Entry 4Z2Q (X-ray diffraction, 1.90 A resolution); this record covers chains A and B.

Chain A (and B):
Protein: Lectin
From: Athelia rolfsii
Notes: chain B of this document is another copy of the same molecule, construct and numbering; everything in this record applies to it too
Amino-acid sequence (141 residues; each row starts with the number of its first residue):
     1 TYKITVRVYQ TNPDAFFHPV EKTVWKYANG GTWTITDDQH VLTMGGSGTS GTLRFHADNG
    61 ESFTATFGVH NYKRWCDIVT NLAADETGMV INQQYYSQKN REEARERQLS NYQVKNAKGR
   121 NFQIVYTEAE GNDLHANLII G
Small-molecule neighbours: oligosaccharide (N-acetylglucosamine, 2-acetamido-2-deoxy-alpha-D-glucopyranose units): Asp77, Ile78, Val79, Thr80, Asn81, Tyr95, Asn100, Arg101, Ala104, Tyr112, Val114, Lys115
Reported in the primary citation:
  - binding site for N-acetylglucosamine: Asp77, Ile78, Thr80, Arg101, Tyr112

Interface between chain A and chain B:
Residue-residue contacts - 43 pairs, chain A then chain B:
  Pro19(A) - Trp33(B)
  Val20(A) - Thr32(B)
  Val20(A) - Trp33(B)  hydrogen bond (backbone-backbone)
  Glu21(A) - Lys22(B)
  Glu21(A) - Thr23(B)
  Glu21(A) - Val24(B)  hydrogen bond (side chain-backbone)
  Lys22(A) - Glu21(B)
  Lys22(A) - Lys22(B)  hydrogen bond (backbone-backbone)
  Thr23(A) - Glu21(B)
  Thr23(A) - Thr23(B)
  Thr23(A) - Met89(B)
  Val24(A) - Glu21(B)  hydrogen bond (backbone-side chain)
  Val24(A) - Arg54(B)
  Val24(A) - Thr87(B)  hydrogen bond (backbone-side chain)
  Val24(A) - Met89(B)
  Trp25(A) - Thr87(B)
  Trp25(A) - Met89(B)  hydrophobic
  Lys26(A) - Asp85(B)
  Lys26(A) - Val90(B)
  Asn29(A) - Ala84(B)
  Gly30(A) - Ala84(B)
  Gly30(A) - Thr87(B)
  Gly31(A) - Arg54(B)  hydrogen bond (backbone-side chain)
  Thr32(A) - Val20(B)
  Trp33(A) - Pro19(B)
  Trp33(A) - Val20(B)  hydrogen bond (backbone-backbone)
  Thr34(A) - His18(B)
  Arg54(A) - Val24(B)
  Arg54(A) - Gly31(B)  hydrogen bond (side chain-backbone)
  Ala84(A) - Asn29(B)
  Ala84(A) - Gly30(B)
  Asp85(A) - Lys26(B)
  Thr87(A) - Val24(B)  hydrogen bond (side chain-backbone)
  Thr87(A) - Trp25(B)
  Met89(A) - Val24(B)
  Met89(A) - Trp25(B)  hydrophobic
  Met89(A) - Met89(B)
  Met89(A) - Asn92(B)
  Met89(A) - Gln93(B)
  Val90(A) - Lys26(B)
  Asn92(A) - Met89(B)
  Gln93(A) - Met89(B)
  Gln93(A) - Gln93(B)
Other interface residues (no listed pair), chain A (23 interface residues in all): His18
Other interface residues (no listed pair), chain B (24 interface residues in all): Thr34, His56

In short:
23 residues of chain A and 24 residues of chain B are in contact, with 9 hydrogen bonds. Among the polar pairs
are Glu21(A)-Val24(B), Val24(A)-Thr87(B) and Gly31(A)-Arg54(B). Bound to chain A: an N-glycan. From the paper:
a binding site for N-acetylglucosamine at Asp77(A), Ile78(A) and Thr80(A) among others.
Both chains are Lectin (Athelia rolfsii). Entry 4Z2Q (The crystal structure of Sclerotium Rolfsii lectin
variant 1 (SSR1) in complex with N-acetyl-glucosamine) was determined by X-ray diffraction (same publication
as 4YLD and 4Z2S).
